8JHV - chains A and B of the 3 polymer chains in the assembly; structure by X-ray diffraction, 3.47 A resolution.

# Chain A
Protein: H-2 class I histocompatibility antigen, K-B alpha chain
From: Mus musculus
UniProtKB: P01901 (HA1B_MOUSE); residues 1-275 here correspond to UniProt positions 22-296 (UniProt number = residue number + 21)
Amino-acid sequence (275 residues; numbered 1 to 275; the number before each row is that of its first residue):
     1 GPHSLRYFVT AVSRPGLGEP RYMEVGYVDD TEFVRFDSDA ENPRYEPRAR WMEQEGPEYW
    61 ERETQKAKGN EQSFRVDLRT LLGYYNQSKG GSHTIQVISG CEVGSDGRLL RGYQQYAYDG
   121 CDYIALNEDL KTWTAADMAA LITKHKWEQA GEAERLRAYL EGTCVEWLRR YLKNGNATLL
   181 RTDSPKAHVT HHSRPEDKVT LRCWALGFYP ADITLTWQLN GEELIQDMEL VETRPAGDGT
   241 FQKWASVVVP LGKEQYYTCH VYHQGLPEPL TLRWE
Disulfide bonds: C101-C164, C203-C259
Curated features (UniProtKB/Swiss-Prot):
  - region: E275 (Connecting peptide)
  - glycosylation (N-linked (GlcNAc...) asparagine): N86, N176

# Chain B
Protein: Beta-2-microglobulin
From: Mus musculus
UniProtKB: P01887 (B2MG_MOUSE); residues 1-99 here correspond to UniProt positions 21-119 (UniProt number = residue number + 20)
Amino-acid sequence (100 residues; each row starts with the number of its first residue; numbering starts at 0):
     0 MIQKTPQIQV YSRHPPENGK PNILNCYVTQ FHPPHIEIQM LKNGKKIPKV EMSDMSFSKD
    60 WSFYILAHTE FTPTETDTYA CRVKHASMAE PKTVYWDRDM
Disordered / not traced: 0
Construct notes: initiating methionine (0)
Disulfide bonds: C25-C80

# Interface between chain A and chain B
Pairs across the interface - 49 pairs, chain A then chain B:
  R6(A) with K58(B)
  F8(A) with F56(B), hydrophobic
  V9(A) with F56(B)
  T10(A) with F56(B); F62(B)
  V12(A) with P33(B), hydrophobic
  M23(A) with M54(B)
  Y27(A) with S55(B); Y63(B)
  R35(A) with D53(B), salt bridge; M54(B), hydrogen bond (side chain-backbone); S55(B)
  R48(A) with D53(B), salt bridge
  T94(A) with P33(B)
  Q96(A) with H31(B), hydrogen bond; F56(B); W60(B); F62(B)
  V97(A) with F56(B)
  I98(A) with F56(B), hydrophobic; W60(B), hydrophobic
  Q115(A) with W60(B)
  Y116(A) with W60(B)
  A117(A) with W60(B)
  D119(A) with H31(B)
  G120(A) with H31(B), hydrogen bond (backbone-side chain); W60(B)
  D122(A) with W60(B), hydrogen bond
  H192(A) with D98(B), salt bridge
  R202(A) with D98(B), hydrogen bond (side chain-backbone); M99(B)
  W204(A) with D98(B); M99(B)
  V231(A) with Q8(B)
  E232(A) with Q8(B)
  R234(A) with Q8(B); Y10(B); M99(B), hydrogen bond (side chain-backbone)
  P235(A) with Y10(B), hydrogen bond (backbone-side chain); Y26(B); L65(B), hydrophobic
  A236(A) with R12(B), hydrogen bond (backbone-side chain); N24(B)
  G237(A) with R12(B), hydrogen bond (backbone-side chain)
  D238(A) with R12(B)
  Q242(A) with Y10(B); S11(B); R12(B)
  W244(A) with M99(B), hydrogen bond (side chain-backbone)
Interface residues without a listed pair, chain A (33 interface residues in all): C121, T233
Interface residues without a listed pair, chain B (23 interface residues in all): I1, V9, H13, S57

# In short
33 residues of chain A face 23 of chain B across their interface; the contacts include 10 hydrogen bonds and 3
salt bridges. Among the polar pairs are R35(A)-D53(B), R48(A)-D53(B) and H192(A)-D98(B).
Here chain A is H-2 class I histocompatibility antigen, K-B alpha chain and chain B is Beta-2-microglobulin,
both from Mus musculus. Entry 8JHV (The first crystal structure of a H-2Kb-restricted decapeptide from
Cryptosporidium parvum) was determined by X-ray diffraction.
